Entry 7Z7X (electron microscopy, 3.30 A resolution); this record covers chains A and D of the 6 polymer chains in the assembly.

# Chain A
Protein: Spike glycoprotein, Fibritin
Source organism: Severe acute respiratory syndrome coronavirus 2
Reference sequence: chimeric construct of P0DTC2, P10104: residues 1-1208 from P0DTC2 (SPIKE_SARS2) positions 1-1208 (same numbers); residues 1211-1238 from P10104 positions 458-485 (UniProt number = residue number - 753)
Chain sequence (1260 residues; row label = number of the first residue in the row):
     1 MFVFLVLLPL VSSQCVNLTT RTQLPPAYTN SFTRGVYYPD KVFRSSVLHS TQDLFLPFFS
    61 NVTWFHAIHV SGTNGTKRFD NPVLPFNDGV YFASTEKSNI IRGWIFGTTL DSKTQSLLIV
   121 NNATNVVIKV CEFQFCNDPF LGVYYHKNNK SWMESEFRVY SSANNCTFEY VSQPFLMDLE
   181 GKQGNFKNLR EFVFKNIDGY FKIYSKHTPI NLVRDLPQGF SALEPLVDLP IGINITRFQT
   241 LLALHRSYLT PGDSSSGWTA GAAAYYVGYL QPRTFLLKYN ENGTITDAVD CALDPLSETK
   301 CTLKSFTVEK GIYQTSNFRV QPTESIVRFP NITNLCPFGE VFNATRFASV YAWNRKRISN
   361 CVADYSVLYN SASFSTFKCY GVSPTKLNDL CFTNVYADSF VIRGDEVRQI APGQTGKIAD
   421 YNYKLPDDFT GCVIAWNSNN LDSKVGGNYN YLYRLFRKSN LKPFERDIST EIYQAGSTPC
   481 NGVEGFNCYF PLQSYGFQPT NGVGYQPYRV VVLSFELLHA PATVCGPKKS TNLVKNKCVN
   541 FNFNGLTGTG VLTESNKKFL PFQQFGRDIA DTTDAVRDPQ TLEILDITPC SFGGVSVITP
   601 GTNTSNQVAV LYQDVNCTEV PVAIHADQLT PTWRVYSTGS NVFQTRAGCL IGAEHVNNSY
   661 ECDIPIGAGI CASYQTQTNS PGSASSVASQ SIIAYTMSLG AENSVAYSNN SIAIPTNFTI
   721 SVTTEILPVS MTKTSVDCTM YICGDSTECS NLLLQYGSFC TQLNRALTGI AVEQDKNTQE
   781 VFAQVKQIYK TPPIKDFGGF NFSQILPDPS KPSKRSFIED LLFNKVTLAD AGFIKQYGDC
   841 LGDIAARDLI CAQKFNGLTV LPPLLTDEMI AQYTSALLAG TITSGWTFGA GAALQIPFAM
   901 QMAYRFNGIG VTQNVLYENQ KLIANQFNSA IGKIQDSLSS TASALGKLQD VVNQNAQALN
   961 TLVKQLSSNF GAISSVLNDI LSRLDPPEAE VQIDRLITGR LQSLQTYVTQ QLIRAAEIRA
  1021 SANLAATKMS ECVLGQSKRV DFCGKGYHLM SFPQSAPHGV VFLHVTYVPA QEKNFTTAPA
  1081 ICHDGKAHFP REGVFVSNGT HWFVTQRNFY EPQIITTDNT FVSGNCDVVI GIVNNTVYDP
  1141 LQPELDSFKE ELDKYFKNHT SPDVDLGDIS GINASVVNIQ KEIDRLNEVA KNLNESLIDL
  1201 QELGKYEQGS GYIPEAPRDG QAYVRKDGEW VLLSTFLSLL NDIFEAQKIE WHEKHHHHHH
Not modelled in the structure: 1-26, 67-80, 141-163, 173-185, 197-199, 212-214, 243-262, 621-640, 677-688, 828-853, 1148-1260
Construct notes: engineered mutation G682 (Arg in P0DTC2), S683 (Arg in P0DTC2), S685 (Arg in P0DTC2), P986 (Lys in P0DTC2), P987 (Val in P0DTC2); linker (1209-1210); conflict L1232 (Phe479 in P10104); expression tag (1239-1260)
Disulfides: C131-C166, C291-C301, C336-C361, C379-C432, C391-C525, C480-C488, C538-C590, C617-C649, C662-C671, C738-C760, C743-C749, C1032-C1043, C1082-C1126
Covalently attached groups: N-acetylglucosamine (NAG) linked to N61, N122, N165, N234, N282, N331, N343, N603, N616, N657, N709, N717, N801, N1074, N1098, N1134
Curated features (UniProtKB/Swiss-Prot):
  - region: N280 to C301 (Putative superantigen), R403 to D405 (Integrin-binding motif), N448 to F456 (Immunodominant HLA epitope recognized by the CD8+), P681, A684 (Putative superantigen), S816 to Y837 (Fusion peptide 1), K835 to F855 (Fusion peptide 2), D1163 to E1202 (Heptad repeat 2)
  - site: R815, S816 (Cleavage)
  - glycosylation: N17 (N-linked (GlcNAc...) (complex) asparagine), N61 (N-linked (GlcNAc...) (hybrid) asparagine), N74 (N-linked (GlcNAc...) (complex) asparagine), N122 (N-linked (GlcNAc...) (hybrid) asparagine), N149 (N-linked (GlcNAc...) (complex) asparagine), N165 (N-linked (GlcNAc...) (complex) asparagine), N234 (N-linked (GlcNAc...) (high mannose) asparagine), N282 (N-linked (GlcNAc...) (complex) asparagine), T323 (O-linked (GalNAc) threonine), S325 (O-linked (HexNAc...) serine), N331 (N-linked (GlcNAc...) (complex) asparagine), N343 (N-linked (GlcNAc...) (complex) asparagine), N603 (N-linked (GlcNAc...) (hybrid) asparagine), N616 (N-linked (GlcNAc...) (complex) asparagine), N657 (N-linked (GlcNAc...) (complex) asparagine), T676 (O-linked (GlcNAc...) threonine), T678 (O-linked (GlcNAc...) threonine), N709 (N-linked (GlcNAc...) (high mannose) asparagine), N717 (N-linked (GlcNAc...) (hybrid) asparagine), N801 (N-linked (GlcNAc...) (hybrid) asparagine) and 6 more in UniProt

# Chain D
Protein: Nanobody H11-H6
Source organism: Lama glama
Notes: antibody fragment or engineered binder
Chain sequence (134 residues; row label = number of the first residue in the row):
     1 QVQLVESGGG LMQAGGSLRL SCAVSGRTFS TAAMGWFRQA PGKEREFVAA IRWSGGSAYY
    61 ADSVKGRFTI SRDKAKNTVY LQMNSLKYED TAVYYCAGSK ITRSLLSDYA TWPYDYWGQG
   121 TQVTVSSKHH HHHH
Not modelled in the structure: 129-134
Disulfides: C22-C96

# Chain A / chain D interface
Pairs across the interface (11):
  K444(A) with K100(D)
  Y449(A) with I101(D), hydrophobic; W112(D)
  G482(A) with S57(D)
  E484(A) with S57(D); L106(D)
  F490(A) with S104(D), hydrogen bond (backbone-side chain)
  L492(A) with S104(D), hydrogen bond (backbone-side chain)
  Q493(A) with R103(D); S104(D), hydrogen bond (backbone-side chain)
  S494(A) with T102(D), hydrogen bond (side chain-backbone)
Other interface residues (no listed pair), chain A (11 interface residues in all): L452, L455, Y489
Other interface residues (no listed pair), chain D (9 interface residues in all): L105

# Overview
11 residues of chain A face 9 of chain D across their interface; the contacts include 4 hydrogen bonds. Among
the polar pairs are F490(A)-S104(D), L492(A)-S104(D) and Q493(A)-S104(D). N-acetylglucosamine is covalently
linked to N61(A), N122(A), N165(A), N234(A), N282(A) and N331(A) and 10 more.
Here chain A is Spike glycoprotein, Fibritin (Severe acute respiratory syndrome coronavirus 2) and chain D is
Nanobody H11-H6 (Lama glama). Entry 7Z7X (CRYO-EM STRUCTURE OF SARS-COV-2 SPIKE : H11-H6 nanobody complex) was
determined by electron microscopy (same publication as 7Z1A, 7Z1B, 7Z1C, 7Z1D, 7Z1E, 7Z6V and 4 further
entries).
